PDB entry 1Q2V | X-ray diffraction, 2.40 A resolution | chains C and D of the 4 polymer chains in the assembly

# Chain C (and D)
Name: Thermosome alpha subunit
Source organism: Thermococcus sp
Notes: EC 3.6.4.9; chain D of this document is another copy of the same molecule, construct and numbering; everything in this record applies to it too
Reference sequence: O24729 (THSA_PYRKOX); residue numbers follow UniProt; this construct covers 1-548
Sequence (548 residues; each row starts with the number of its first residue):
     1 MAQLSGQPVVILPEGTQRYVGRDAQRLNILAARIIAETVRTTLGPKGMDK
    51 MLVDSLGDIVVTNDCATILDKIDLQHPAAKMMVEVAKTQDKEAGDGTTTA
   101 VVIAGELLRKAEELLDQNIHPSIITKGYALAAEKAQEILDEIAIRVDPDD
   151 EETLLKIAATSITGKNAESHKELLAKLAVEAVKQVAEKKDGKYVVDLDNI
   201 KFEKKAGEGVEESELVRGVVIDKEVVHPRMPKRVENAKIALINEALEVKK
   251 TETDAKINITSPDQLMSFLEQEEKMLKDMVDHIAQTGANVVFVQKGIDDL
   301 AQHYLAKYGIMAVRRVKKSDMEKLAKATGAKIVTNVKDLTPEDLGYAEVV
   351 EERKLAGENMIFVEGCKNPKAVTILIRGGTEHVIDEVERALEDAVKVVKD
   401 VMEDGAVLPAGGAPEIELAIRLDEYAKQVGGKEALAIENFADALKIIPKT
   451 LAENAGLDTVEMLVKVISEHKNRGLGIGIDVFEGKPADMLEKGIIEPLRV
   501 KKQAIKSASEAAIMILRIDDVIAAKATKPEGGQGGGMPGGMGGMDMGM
Not modelled in the structure: 1-8, 527-548
Sequence notes: engineered mutation Cys65 (Gly in O24729), Thr125 (Ile in O24729)

# How chain C and chain D interact
Contacting residue pairs (130):
  Val9(C) - Leu27(D)
  Val9(C) - Leu30(D)  hydrophobic
  Val9(C) - Ala31(D)  hydrophobic
  Val9(C) - Ile34(D)  hydrophobic
  Val10(C) - Gln75(D)
  Val10(C) - His76(D)  hydrogen bond (backbone-backbone)
  Ile11(C) - Ile34(D)  hydrophobic
  Ile11(C) - Leu74(D)
  Ile11(C) - Gln75(D)  hydrogen bond (backbone-backbone)
  Ile11(C) - His76(D)
  Leu12(C) - Ile72(D)  hydrophobic
  Leu12(C) - Leu74(D)  hydrophobic
  Leu12(C) - Gln75(D)
  Pro13(C) - Asp73(D)
  Pro13(C) - Gln75(D)
  Arg18(C) - Thr38(D)
  Asn28(C) - Met51(D)
  Pro77(C) - Met51(D)  hydrophobic
  Pro77(C) - Val53(D)  hydrophobic
  Lys80(C) - Gly57(D)  hydrogen bond (side chain-backbone)
  Lys80(C) - Ile59(D)
  Met81(C) - Val61(D)  hydrophobic
  Glu84(C) - Thr380(D)
  Glu84(C) - Glu381(D)
  Glu84(C) - His382(D)  salt bridge
  Val85(C) - Thr380(D)
  Thr88(C) - Ala206(D)
  Thr88(C) - Gly207(D)
  Thr88(C) - Gly379(D)  hydrogen bond (side chain-backbone)
  Thr88(C) - Glu381(D)
  Lys91(C) - Ala356(D)
  Lys91(C) - Glu358(D)  salt bridge
  Glu92(C) - Ala206(D)
  Glu92(C) - Gly207(D)
  Glu92(C) - Ala356(D)
  Glu92(C) - Arg377(D)  salt bridge
  His120(C) - Lys46(D)
  His120(C) - Asn454(D)  hydrogen bond (side chain-backbone)
  Pro121(C) - Met48(D)  hydrophobic
  Ser122(C) - Lys46(D)
  Ala129(C) - Ser169(D)
  Glu133(C) - Ser169(D)
  Glu133(C) - His170(D)  salt bridge
  Asp196(C) - Lys354(D)  salt bridge
  Asp198(C) - Lys354(D)  salt bridge
  Lys249(C) - Leu269(D)
  Lys249(C) - Glu273(D)  salt bridge
  Lys250(C) - Leu269(D)
  Thr251(C) - Ile257(D)
  Thr251(C) - Phe268(D)
  Thr251(C) - Leu269(D)
  Thr251(C) - Glu272(D)
  Glu252(C) - Lys250(D)  hydrogen bond (backbone-side chain)
  Glu252(C) - Glu272(D)  hydrogen bond (backbone-side chain)
  Thr253(C) - Lys250(D)
  Thr253(C) - Ile257(D)
  Thr253(C) - Glu272(D)  hydrogen bond
  Asp254(C) - Lys256(D)
  Asp254(C) - Ile257(D)  hydrogen bond (backbone-backbone)
  Ala255(C) - Ile257(D)
  Ala255(C) - Ile259(D)  hydrophobic
  Lys256(C) - Lys256(D)
  Lys256(C) - Ile257(D)  hydrogen bond (backbone-backbone)
  Lys256(C) - Asn258(D)
  Lys256(C) - Ile259(D)  hydrogen bond (backbone-backbone)
  Ile257(C) - Ile259(D)
  Asn258(C) - Asn258(D)
  Asn258(C) - Ile259(D)  hydrogen bond (backbone-backbone)
  Gln264(C) - Thr260(D)  hydrogen bond (side chain-backbone)
  Ser267(C) - Pro262(D)
  Phe268(C) - Ile259(D)  hydrophobic
  Phe268(C) - Thr260(D)
  Phe268(C) - Ser261(D)
  Phe268(C) - Pro262(D)
  Gln271(C) - Pro262(D)
  Gln271(C) - Leu265(D)
  Gln271(C) - Met266(D)
  Met275(C) - Met266(D)  hydrophobic
  Glu322(C) - Pro228(D)
  Lys331(C) - Arg229(D)
  Ile332(C) - His303(D)
  Val333(C) - His303(D)
  Thr334(C) - Asp299(D)  hydrogen bond (side chain-backbone)
  Thr334(C) - Leu300(D)
  Thr334(C) - His303(D)
  Asn335(C) - Glu273(D)
  Lys337(C) - Glu270(D)  salt bridge
  Lys337(C) - Glu273(D)  salt bridge
  Asp338(C) - Leu300(D)
  Asp338(C) - Tyr304(D)
  Gln503(C) - Gly207(D)
  Gln503(C) - Glu208(D)  hydrogen bond (side chain-backbone)
  Lys506(C) - Glu208(D)  salt bridge
  Lys506(C) - Gly209(D)
  Lys506(C) - Glu212(D)  salt bridge
  Ser507(C) - Gly379(D)  hydrogen bond (side chain-backbone)
  Glu510(C) - Gly209(D)
  Glu510(C) - Val210(D)  hydrogen bond (side chain-backbone)
  Glu510(C) - Gly378(D)
  Glu510(C) - Gly379(D)  hydrogen bond (side chain-backbone)
  Glu510(C) - Val383(D)
  Met514(C) - Val61(D)  hydrophobic
  Met514(C) - Asn166(D)
  Met514(C) - His382(D)
  Met514(C) - Val383(D)  hydrophobic
  Arg517(C) - Gly47(D)  hydrogen bond (side chain-backbone)
  Arg517(C) - Met48(D)
  Arg517(C) - Asp49(D)  salt bridge
  Arg517(C) - Gly164(D)  hydrogen bond (side chain-backbone)
  Arg517(C) - Lys165(D)
  Arg517(C) - Asn166(D)
  Ile518(C) - Asp49(D)
  Ile518(C) - Val61(D)  hydrophobic
  Asp519(C) - Thr41(D)
  Asp519(C) - Met48(D)
  Asp519(C) - Asp49(D)  hydrogen bond (backbone-backbone)
  Asp520(C) - Asp49(D)
  Asp520(C) - Lys50(D)  salt bridge
  Asp520(C) - Met51(D)  hydrogen bond (backbone-backbone)
  Val521(C) - Met51(D)
  Ile522(C) - Met51(D)  hydrogen bond (backbone-backbone)
  Ile522(C) - Leu52(D)
  Ile522(C) - Val53(D)  hydrogen bond (backbone-backbone)
  Ile522(C) - Ile72(D)  hydrophobic
  Ala523(C) - Val53(D)
  Ala524(C) - Val53(D)  hydrogen bond (backbone-backbone)
  Ala524(C) - Asp54(D)
  Ala524(C) - Ser55(D)
  Lys525(C) - Ser55(D)  hydrogen bond (backbone-side chain)
  Ala526(C) - Ser55(D)
Other interface residues (no listed pair), chain C (65 interface residues in all): Ala78, Thr125, Leu197, Glu272, Ile513
Other interface residues (no listed pair), chain D (77 interface residues in all): Ile35, Pro45, Asn63, Ala79, Glu168, Val248, Ala255, Glu386, Ala455, Phe482

# Summary
65 residues of chain C and 77 residues of chain D are in contact, with 26 hydrogen bonds and 13 salt bridges.
Polar pairs include Glu84(C)-His382(D), Lys91(C)-Glu358(D) and Glu92(C)-Arg377(D).
Both chains are Thermosome alpha subunit (Thermococcus sp). Entry 1Q2V (Crystal structure of the chaperonin
from Thermococcus strain KS-1 (nucleotide-free form)) was determined by X-ray diffraction together with 1Q3Q,
1Q3R and 1Q3S from the same study.
